Entry 9BGU (electron microscopy, 3.07 A resolution); this record covers chains A and B of the 7 polymer chains in the assembly.

[Chain A (and B)]
Name: Mechanosensitive ion channel MscS domain-containing protein
From: Trypanosoma cruzi
Notes: chain B of this document is another copy of the same molecule, construct and numbering; everything in this record applies to it too
Reference sequence: A0A7J6YIJ5 (A0A7J6YIJ5_TRYCR); residues 1-165 here correspond to UniProt positions 50-214 (UniProt number = residue number + 49)
Sequence (174 residues; each row starts with the number of its first residue):
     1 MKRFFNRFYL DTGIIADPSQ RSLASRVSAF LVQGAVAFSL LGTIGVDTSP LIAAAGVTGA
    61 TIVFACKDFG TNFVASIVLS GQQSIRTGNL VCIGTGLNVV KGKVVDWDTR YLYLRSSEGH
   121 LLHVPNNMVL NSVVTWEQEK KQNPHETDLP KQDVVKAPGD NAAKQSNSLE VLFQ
Disordered / not traced: 138-174
Construct notes: engineered mutation Val-63 (Gly112 in A0A7J6YIJ5); expression tag (166-174)

[Interface between chain A and chain B]
Contacting residue pairs (40; chain A residue first):
  Ala-35(A) / Pro-50(B)
  Phe-38(A) / Pro-50(B)  hydrophobic
  Ser-39(A) / Val-46(B)
  Ser-39(A) / Asp-47(B)  hydrogen bond (side chain-backbone)
  Ser-39(A) / Pro-50(B)
  Ser-39(A) / Leu-51(B)
  Gly-42(A) / Asp-47(B)
  Thr-43(A) / Val-46(B)
  Thr-43(A) / Asp-47(B)  hydrogen bond (side chain-backbone)
  Ile-52(A) / Ser-49(B)
  Ile-52(A) / Pro-50(B)
  Ile-52(A) / Ala-53(B)  hydrophobic
  Val-63(A) / Thr-61(B)
  Lys-67(A) / Phe-64(B)
  Val-74(A) / Ala-65(B)
  Val-74(A) / Cys-66(B)  hydrophobic
  Gln-82(A) / Arg-110(B)  hydrogen bond
  Gln-82(A) / Tyr-113(B)
  Ser-84(A) / His-123(B)
  Thr-95(A) / Asn-98(B)
  Asn-127(A) / Asp-68(B)
  Val-129(A) / Tyr-111(B)  hydrogen bond (backbone-side chain)
  Leu-130(A) / Tyr-111(B)
  Leu-130(A) / Pro-125(B)
  Asn-131(A) / Asp-68(B)  hydrogen bond
  Ser-132(A) / His-123(B)
  Ser-132(A) / Pro-125(B)
  Val-133(A) / Val-100(B)  hydrophobic
  Val-133(A) / His-123(B)
  Val-133(A) / Met-128(B)  hydrophobic
  Val-134(A) / Tyr-111(B)
  Val-134(A) / Leu-121(B)
  Val-134(A) / Leu-122(B)
  Val-134(A) / His-123(B)  hydrogen bond (backbone-backbone)
  Thr-135(A) / His-120(B)
  Thr-135(A) / Leu-121(B)
  Thr-135(A) / Leu-122(B)
  Trp-136(A) / His-120(B)
  Trp-136(A) / Leu-121(B)  hydrogen bond (backbone-backbone)
  Glu-137(A) / His-120(B)
Also at the interface, not in a pair above, chain A (28 interface residues in all): Thr-48, Gly-70, Thr-71, Val-78, Leu-79, Gly-96
Also at the interface, not in a pair above, chain B (29 interface residues in all): Gly-45, Thr-48, Ala-54, Phe-69, Leu-97, Val-99, Val-124

[Overview]
The interface between chain A and chain B involves 28 residues on one side and 29 on the other, with 7
hydrogen bonds. Among the polar pairs are Ser-39(A)/Asp-47(B), Thr-43(A)/Asp-47(B) and Gln-82(A)/Arg-110(B).
Chain A and chain B are both Mechanosensitive ion channel MscS domain-containing protein (Trypanosoma cruzi);
the structure, Cryo-EM structure of Trypanosoma cruzi MscS G63V in lipid nanodiscs, was determined by electron
microscopy together with 9BGQ, 9BGS and 9BGT from the same study.
